8XAS - chains B and X of the 10 polymer chains in the assembly; structure by X-ray diffraction, 2.35 A resolution.

== Chain B ==
Name: Two-component response regulator ARR1
Organism: Arabidopsis thaliana
UniProtKB: Q940D0 (ARR1_ARATH); residues 1-81 here correspond to UniProt positions 221-301 (UniProt number = residue number + 220)
Amino-acid sequence (81 residues; each row starts with the number of its first residue):
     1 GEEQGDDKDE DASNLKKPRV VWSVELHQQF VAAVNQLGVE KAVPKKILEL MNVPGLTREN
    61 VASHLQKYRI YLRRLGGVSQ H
Not modelled in the structure: 1-16, 79-81
Modified / non-standard residues: Mse51 (selenomethionine; parent Met)

== Chain X ==
Molecule: 25-nt DNA strand
Sequence (25 nucleotides; each row starts with the number of its first residue):
     1 AATCCAGATT AATCTAATCT AATCC

== Interface between chain B and chain X ==
Residue-residue contacts - 16 pairs, chain B then chain X:
  Arg19(B) - DA16(X)  hydrogen bond to the sugar
  Arg19(B) - DA17(X)  sugar contact
  Ala42(B) - DT10(X)  phosphate contact
  Val43(B) - DT9(X)  phosphate contact
  Pro44(B) - DT9(X)  phosphate contact
  Pro44(B) - DT10(X)  phosphate contact
  Lys45(B) - DT9(X)  hydrogen bond to the phosphate
  Arg58(B) - DA8(X)  sugar contact
  Arg58(B) - DT9(X)  salt bridge to the phosphate
  Ala62(B) - DT10(X)  base contact
  Leu65(B) - DT10(X)  phosphate contact
  Gln66(B) - DA11(X)  base contact
  Gln66(B) - DA12(X)  hydrogen bond to the base
  Lys67(B) - DT13(X)  base contact
  Arg69(B) - DT10(X)  salt bridge to the phosphate
  Arg73(B) - DA11(X)  salt bridge to the phosphate
Also at the interface, not in a pair above, chain X (9 interface residues in all): DT15

== Overview ==
Chain B and chain X form an interface of 12 and 9 residues respectively; the contacts include 3 hydrogen bonds
and 3 salt bridges. Polar contacts include Gln66(B)-DA12(X), Arg19(B)-DA16(X) and Lys45(B)-DT9(X).
Chain B is Two-component response regulator ARR1 (Arabidopsis thaliana) and chain X is a 25-nt DNA strand; the
structure, Crystal structure of AtARR1-DBD in complex with a DNA fragment, was determined by X-ray diffraction
(same publication as 8XAT).
